Entry 9JKF (electron microscopy, 3.40 A resolution); this record covers chains E and F of the 6 polymer chains in the assembly.

# Chain E
Name: Envelope glycoprotein gp160
Source organism: Simian-Human immunodeficiency virus
UniProtKB: G1JZH9 (G1JZH9_9PLVG); the construct lacks a stretch of the UniProt sequence and is renumbered around it, so the offset changes along the chain: 20-146 = UniProt 19-145; 150-309 = UniProt 146-305; 312-321 = UniProt 306-315; 322-395 = UniProt 317-390; 2 more segments
Sequence (722 residues; each row starts with the number of its first residue; note: 5 numbers in that range are skipped by the numbering (no residue carries them; nothing is unmodelled there)):
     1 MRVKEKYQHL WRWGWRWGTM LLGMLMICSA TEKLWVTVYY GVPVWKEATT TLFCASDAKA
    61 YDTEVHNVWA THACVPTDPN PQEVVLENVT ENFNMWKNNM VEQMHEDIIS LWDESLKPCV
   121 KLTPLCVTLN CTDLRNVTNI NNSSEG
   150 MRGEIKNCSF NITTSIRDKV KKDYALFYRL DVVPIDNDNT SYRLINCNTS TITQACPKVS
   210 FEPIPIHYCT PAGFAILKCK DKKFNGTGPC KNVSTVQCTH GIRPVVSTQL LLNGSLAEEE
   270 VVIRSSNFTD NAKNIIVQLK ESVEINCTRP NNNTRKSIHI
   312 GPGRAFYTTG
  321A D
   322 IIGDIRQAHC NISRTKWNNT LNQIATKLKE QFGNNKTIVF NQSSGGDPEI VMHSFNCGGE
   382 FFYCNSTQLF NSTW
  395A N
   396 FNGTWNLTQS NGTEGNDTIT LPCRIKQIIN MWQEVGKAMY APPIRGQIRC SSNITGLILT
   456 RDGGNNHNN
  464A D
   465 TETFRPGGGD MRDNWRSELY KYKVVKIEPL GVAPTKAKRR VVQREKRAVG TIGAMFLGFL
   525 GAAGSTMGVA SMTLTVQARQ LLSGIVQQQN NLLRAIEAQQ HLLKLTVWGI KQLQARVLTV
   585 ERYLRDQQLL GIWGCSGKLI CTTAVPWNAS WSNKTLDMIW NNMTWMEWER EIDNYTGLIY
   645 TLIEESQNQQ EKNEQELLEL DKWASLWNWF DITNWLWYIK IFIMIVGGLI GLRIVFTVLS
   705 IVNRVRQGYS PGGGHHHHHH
Disordered / not traced: 1-32, 508-724
Differences from the reference sequence: initiating methionine (1); expression tag (2-19, 716-724); conflict Thr31 (Val30 in G1JZH9), Lys33 (Asn32 in G1JZH9), Glu114 (Gln113 in G1JZH9), Val533 (Ala530 in G1JZH9), Met536 (Ile533 in G1JZH9), Gln544 (Leu541 in G1JZH9), Lys568 (Gln565 in G1JZH9), Thr583 (Ala580 in G1JZH9)
Disulfides: Cys54-Cys74, Cys119-Cys205, Cys126-Cys196, Cys131-Cys157, Cys218-Cys247, Cys228-Cys239, Cys296-Cys331, Cys378-Cys445, Cys385-Cys418
Covalent attachments: N-acetylglucosamine (NAG) linked to Asn88, Asn130, Asn156, Asn160, Asn188, Asn197, Asn234, Asn241, Asn262, Asn276, Asn295, Asn301, Asn332, Asn339, Asn356, Asn362, Asn386, Asn392, Asn448; glycan linked to Asn401
Small-molecule neighbours: 83G (1-[(2R)-4-(benzenecarbonyl)-2-methylpiperazin-1-yl]-2-(4-methoxy-1H-pyrrolo[2,3-b]pyridin-3-yl)ethane-1,2-dione): Ile109, Trp112, Asp113, Leu116, Val255, Ser375, Phe376, Asn377, Phe382, Ile424, Asn425, Met426, Trp427, Lys432, Ala433, Met434, Met475
Reported in the primary citation:
  - post-translational modification sites: Asn130, Asn156, Asn160, Asn188

# Chain F
Name: Envelope glycoprotein gp160
Source organism: Simian-Human immunodeficiency virus
UniProtKB: G1JZH9 (G1JZH9_9PLVG); residues 21-714 here correspond to UniProt positions 19-712 (UniProt number = residue number - 2)
Sequence (722 residues; each row starts with the number of its first residue):
     2 MRVKEKYQHL WRWGWRWGTM LLGMLMICSA TEKLWVTVYY GVPVWKEATT TLFCASDAKA
    62 YDTEVHNVWA THACVPTDPN PQEVVLENVT ENFNMWKNNM VEQMHEDIIS LWDESLKPCV
   122 KLTPLCVTLN CTDLRNVTNI NNSSEGMRGE IKNCSFNITT SIRDKVKKDY ALFYRLDVVP
   182 IDNDNTSYRL INCNTSTITQ ACPKVSFEPI PIHYCTPAGF AILKCKDKKF NGTGPCKNVS
   242 TVQCTHGIRP VVSTQLLLNG SLAEEEVVIR SSNFTDNAKN IIVQLKESVE INCTRPNNNT
   302 RKSIHIGPGR AFYTTGDIIG DIRQAHCNIS RTKWNNTLNQ IATKLKEQFG NNKTIVFNQS
   362 SGGDPEIVMH SFNCGGEFFY CNSTQLFNST WNFNGTWNLT QSNGTEGNDT ITLPCRIKQI
   422 INMWQEVGKA MYAPPIRGQI RCSSNITGLI LTRDGGNNHN NDTETFRPGG GDMRDNWRSE
   482 LYKYKVVKIE PLGVAPTKAK RRVVQREKRA VGTIGAMFLG FLGAAGSTMG VASMTLTVQA
   542 RQLLSGIVQQ QNNLLRAIEA QQHLLKLTVW GIKQLQARVL TVERYLRDQQ LLGIWGCSGK
   602 LICTTAVPWN ASWSNKTLDM IWNNMTWMEW EREIDNYTGL IYTLIEESQN QQEKNEQELL
   662 ELDKWASLWN WFDITNWLWY IKIFIMIVGG LIGLRIVFTV LSIVNRVRQG YSPGGGHHHH
   722 HH
Disordered / not traced: 2-518, 663-723
Differences from the reference sequence: initiating methionine (2); expression tag (3-20, 715-723); conflict Thr32 (Val30 in G1JZH9), Lys34 (Asn32 in G1JZH9), Glu115 (Gln113 in G1JZH9), Val532 (Ala530 in G1JZH9), Met535 (Ile533 in G1JZH9), Gln543 (Leu541 in G1JZH9), Lys567 (Gln565 in G1JZH9), Thr582 (Ala580 in G1JZH9)
Disulfides: Cys598-Cys604
Covalent attachments: glycan linked to Asn611; N-acetylglucosamine (NAG) linked to Asn616, Asn625, Asn637

# Chain E / chain F interface
Contacting residue pairs - 131 pairs, chain E then chain F:
  Leu34(E) - Pro609(F)
  Leu34(E) - Trp610(F)  hydrogen bond (backbone-backbone)
  Leu34(E) - Leu619(F)  hydrophobic
  Trp35(E) - Thr606(F)
  Trp35(E) - Ala607(F)  hydrogen bond (side chain-backbone)
  Trp35(E) - Val608(F)
  Trp35(E) - Pro609(F)
  Val36(E) - Thr606(F)  hydrogen bond (backbone-side chain)
  Val36(E) - Val608(F)  hydrogen bond (backbone-backbone)
  Val36(E) - Trp610(F)  hydrophobic
  Val36(E) - Ile642(F)  hydrophobic
  Thr37(E) - Cys604(F)
  Val38(E) - Trp596(F)  hydrophobic
  Val38(E) - Leu602(F)
  Val38(E) - Ile603(F)
  Val38(E) - Cys604(F)  hydrogen bond (backbone-backbone)
  Val38(E) - Thr606(F)
  Tyr39(E) - Ser534(F)
  Tyr39(E) - Leu537(F)  hydrophobic
  Tyr39(E) - Ile603(F)  hydrophobic
  Tyr39(E) - Trp623(F)
  Tyr39(E) - Trp628(F)  hydrophobic
  Tyr40(E) - Leu537(F)
  Tyr40(E) - Leu544(F)
  Tyr40(E) - Tyr586(F)
  Tyr40(E) - Asp589(F)
  Tyr40(E) - Gln590(F)  hydrogen bond
  Tyr40(E) - Leu593(F)  hydrophobic
  Tyr40(E) - Leu602(F)  hydrogen bond (backbone-backbone)
  Gly41(E) - Leu537(F)
  Gly41(E) - Gln540(F)
  Val42(E) - Leu537(F)
  Val42(E) - Trp628(F)  hydrophobic
  Pro43(E) - Ala525(F)
  Pro43(E) - Ala533(F)  hydrophobic
  Pro43(E) - Gln540(F)
  Pro43(E) - Trp628(F)
  Pro43(E) - Met629(F)
  Val44(E) - Trp628(F)
  Val44(E) - Met629(F)
  Val44(E) - Glu632(F)
  Trp45(E) - Leu523(F)  hydrophobic
  Trp45(E) - Ala526(F)  hydrophobic
  Trp45(E) - Met629(F)  hydrogen bond (backbone-side chain)
  Thr51(E) - Lys574(F)
  Leu52(E) - Trp571(F)
  Leu52(E) - Lys574(F)
  Phe53(E) - Ile548(F)  hydrophobic
  Phe53(E) - Val549(F)  hydrophobic
  Phe53(E) - Trp571(F)  hydrophobic
  Phe53(E) - Gln575(F)
  Phe53(E) - Ala578(F)  hydrophobic
  Cys54(E) - Trp571(F)  hydrophobic
  Cys54(E) - Gln575(F)
  Tyr61(E) - Leu556(F)  hydrogen bond (side chain-backbone)
  Tyr61(E) - Arg557(F)
  Trp69(E) - Trp571(F)
  Thr71(E) - Arg557(F)  hydrogen bond (backbone-side chain)
  His72(E) - Arg557(F)  hydrogen bond (backbone-side chain)
  Ala73(E) - Leu566(F)  hydrophobic
  Ala73(E) - Gln575(F)  hydrogen bond (backbone-side chain)
  Cys74(E) - Arg557(F)  hydrogen bond (backbone-side chain)
  Cys74(E) - Gln575(F)
  Val75(E) - Val549(F)  hydrophobic
  Val75(E) - Gln552(F)
  Val75(E) - Arg557(F)
  Val75(E) - Gln575(F)
  Pro76(E) - Ile548(F)
  Pro76(E) - Gln552(F)  hydrogen bond (backbone-side chain)
  Pro76(E) - Leu555(F)  hydrophobic
  Pro76(E) - Arg557(F)
  Asp78(E) - Ile548(F)
  Val84(E) - Gly521(F)
  Val84(E) - Phe522(F)
  Val84(E) - Leu523(F)
  Leu86(E) - Leu523(F)
  Leu86(E) - Ala526(F)  hydrophobic
  Glu87(E) - Gly527(F)
  Asn88(E) - Gly527(F)
  Val89(E) - Ala526(F)  hydrophobic
  Val89(E) - Gly527(F)
  Asp107(E) - Trp571(F)
  Asp107(E) - Lys574(F)  salt bridge
  Ser110(E) - Val570(F)
  Leu111(E) - Trp571(F)
  Glu114(E) - Val570(F)
  Tyr217(E) - Trp571(F)
  Ala221(E) - Leu544(F)
  Ala221(E) - Leu545(F)
  Ala221(E) - Ser546(F)
  Ala221(E) - Gln550(F)
  Ala221(E) - Thr582(F)
  Gly222(E) - Leu544(F)  hydrogen bond (backbone-backbone)
  Gly222(E) - Arg585(F)
  Phe223(E) - Arg585(F)
  Lys490(E) - Arg585(F)
  Ile491(E) - Phe522(F)  hydrophobic
  Ile491(E) - Arg585(F)  hydrogen bond (backbone-side chain)
  Glu492(E) - Arg585(F)  salt bridge
  Glu492(E) - Arg588(F)  salt bridge
  Pro493(E) - Leu544(F)  hydrophobic
  Pro493(E) - Asp589(F)
  Leu494(E) - Asp589(F)
  Leu494(E) - Leu592(F)  hydrophobic
  Leu494(E) - Leu593(F)  hydrophobic
  Leu494(E) - Tyr643(F)
  Val496(E) - Trp628(F)
  Val496(E) - Trp631(F)
  Val496(E) - Glu632(F)
  Val496(E) - Tyr643(F)  hydrophobic
  Ala497(E) - Met530(F)  hydrophobic
  Ala497(E) - Trp623(F)  hydrophobic
  Ala497(E) - Trp628(F)  hydrophobic
  Ala497(E) - Trp631(F)  hydrophobic
  Pro498(E) - Trp610(F)  hydrophobic
  Pro498(E) - Leu619(F)
  Pro498(E) - Ile622(F)  hydrophobic
  Pro498(E) - Trp623(F)  hydrogen bond (backbone-side chain)
  Pro498(E) - Trp631(F)
  Thr499(E) - Trp623(F)
  Lys500(E) - Leu619(F)
  Lys502(E) - Thr605(F)
  Arg503(E) - Trp596(F)  hydrogen bond (side chain-backbone)
  Arg503(E) - Thr605(F)  hydrogen bond (side chain-backbone)
  Arg503(E) - Thr606(F)
  Arg503(E) - Ala607(F)
  Arg503(E) - Gln650(F)  hydrogen bond
  Arg503(E) - Gln653(F)
  Val506(E) - Leu660(F)
  Gln507(E) - Glu657(F)
  Gln507(E) - Leu660(F)
Also at the interface, not in a pair above, chain E (63 interface residues in all): Thr50, Ala55, Ser56, Asp57, Ala70, Cys218, Pro220, Cys247, Gly495, Ala501, Val505
Also at the interface, not in a pair above, chain F (67 interface residues in all): Gly524, Ala541, Gln543, Gly547, Thr569, Leu581, Trp614, Ile635, Ile646

# Overview
63 residues of chain E and 67 residues of chain F are in contact, with 20 hydrogen bonds and 3 salt bridges.
Polar contacts include Asp107(E)-Lys574(F), Glu492(E)-Arg585(F) and Glu492(E)-Arg588(F). Bound to chain E:
compound 83G. The paper reports modification sites Asn130(E), Asn156(E) and Asn160(E) among others.
Both chains are Envelope glycoprotein gp160 (Simian-Human immunodeficiency virus). Entry 9JKF (Asymmetric
structure of cleaved HIV-1 Tri FPPR envelope glycoprotein trimer in amphipol-lipid nanodiscs (Tri FPPR.1)) was
determined by electron microscopy (same publication as 9JKG).
